Entry 7W9Y (X-ray diffraction, 1.93 A resolution); this record covers chains A and B.

== Chain A (and B) ==
Name: Iron-containing alcohol dehydrogenase
Source organism: Bacillus subtilis subsp. spizizenii ATCC 6633
Notes: chain B of this document is another copy of the same molecule, construct and numbering; everything in this record applies to it too
UniProtKB: A0A5F2KLJ3 (A0A5F2KLJ3_BACIU); numbering as in UniProt (aligned over 1-387)
Sequence (393 residues; numbered -5 to 387; the number before each row is that of its first residue; numbers below 1 keep their minus sign (Gly-5 is residue -5)):
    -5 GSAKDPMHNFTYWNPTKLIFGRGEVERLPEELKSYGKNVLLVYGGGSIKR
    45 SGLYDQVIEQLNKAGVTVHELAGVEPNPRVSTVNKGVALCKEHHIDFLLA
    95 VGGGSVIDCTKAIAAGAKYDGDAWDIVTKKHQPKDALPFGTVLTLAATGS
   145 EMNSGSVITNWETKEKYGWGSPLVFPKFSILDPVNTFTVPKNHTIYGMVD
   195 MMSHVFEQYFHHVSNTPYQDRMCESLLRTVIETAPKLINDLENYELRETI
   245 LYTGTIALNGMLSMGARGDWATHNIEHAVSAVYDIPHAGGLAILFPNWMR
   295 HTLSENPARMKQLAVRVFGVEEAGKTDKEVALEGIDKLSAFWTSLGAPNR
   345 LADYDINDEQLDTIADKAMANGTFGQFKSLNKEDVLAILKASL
Unresolved in the structure: -5 to -2 (chain B: -5 to 1, 351)
Sequence notes: expression tag (-5 to 0)
Bound ions: Ni2+: Asp194, His198, His267, His281
Ligand contacts: NADP (NAP; NADP nicotinamide-adenine-dinucleotide phosphate): Gly38, Gly39, Gly40, Ser41, Val68, Pro70, Asn71, Pro72, Gly97, Gly98, Ser99, Val100, Asp102, Thr138, Leu139, Ala141, Thr142, Val151, Lys160, Asn179, Thr180, Thr182, Val183, Pro184, His187, Asp194, His271, His281
Reported in the primary citation:
  - specificity-determining residues: Gly38 (by similarity / conservation)
  - specificity-determining residues: Ser150, Trp163 (from molecular simulation)

== How chain A and chain B interact ==
Residue-residue contacts - 84 pairs, chain A then chain B:
  Pro0(A) - Tyr238(B)  hydrophobic
  Pro0(A) - Glu242(B)
  Met1(A) - Glu242(B)  hydrogen bond (backbone-side chain)
  Asn3(A) - Phe14(B)
  Asn3(A) - Gly15(B)
  Asn3(A) - Arg16(B)
  Asn3(A) - Glu18(B)
  Phe4(A) - Leu12(B)
  Phe4(A) - Ile13(B)
  Phe4(A) - Phe14(B)  hydrogen bond (backbone-backbone)
  Phe4(A) - Tyr246(B)  hydrophobic
  Thr5(A) - Lys11(B)
  Thr5(A) - Leu12(B)
  Thr5(A) - Arg21(B)  hydrogen bond
  Tyr6(A) - Thr10(B)
  Tyr6(A) - Lys11(B)
  Tyr6(A) - Leu12(B)  hydrogen bond (backbone-backbone)
  Tyr6(A) - Met146(B)  hydrophobic
  Tyr6(A) - Met255(B)
  Trp7(A) - Pro9(B)  hydrogen bond (side chain-backbone)
  Trp7(A) - Thr10(B)
  Asn8(A) - Asn8(B)
  Pro9(A) - Trp7(B)  hydrogen bond (backbone-side chain)
  Thr10(A) - Tyr6(B)
  Thr10(A) - Trp7(B)
  Lys11(A) - Thr5(B)
  Lys11(A) - Tyr6(B)
  Lys11(A) - Trp7(B)
  Leu12(A) - Phe4(B)
  Leu12(A) - Thr5(B)
  Leu12(A) - Tyr6(B)  hydrogen bond (backbone-backbone)
  Ile13(A) - Phe4(B)
  Phe14(A) - Asn3(B)
  Phe14(A) - Phe4(B)  hydrogen bond (backbone-backbone)
  Gly15(A) - Asn3(B)
  Arg16(A) - Asn3(B)  hydrogen bond (backbone-side chain)
  Glu18(A) - Asn3(B)
  Arg21(A) - Thr5(B)  hydrogen bond
  Met146(A) - Tyr6(B)  hydrophobic
  Asn209(A) - Glu239(B)  hydrogen bond (side chain-backbone)
  Asn209(A) - Glu242(B)  hydrogen bond
  Asn209(A) - Thr243(B)  hydrogen bond
  Tyr212(A) - Met216(B)  hydrogen bond (side chain-backbone)
  Tyr212(A) - Ser219(B)
  Tyr212(A) - Leu220(B)
  Tyr212(A) - Thr223(B)
  Tyr212(A) - Tyr246(B)  hydrophobic
  Tyr212(A) - Thr247(B)
  Tyr212(A) - Ile250(B)  hydrophobic
  Tyr212(A) - Leu256(B)
  Gln213(A) - Tyr246(B)
  Arg215(A) - Ser219(B)
  Arg215(A) - Arg222(B)
  Arg215(A) - Thr223(B)
  Arg215(A) - Glu226(B)  salt bridge
  Met216(A) - Tyr212(B)  hydrogen bond (backbone-side chain)
  Met216(A) - Met216(B)  hydrophobic
  Ser219(A) - Tyr212(B)
  Ser219(A) - Arg215(B)
  Ser219(A) - Ser219(B)  hydrogen bond
  Leu220(A) - Tyr212(B)
  Arg222(A) - Arg215(B)
  Thr223(A) - Tyr212(B)
  Thr223(A) - Arg215(B)
  Glu226(A) - Arg215(B)  salt bridge
  Glu239(A) - Asn209(B)  hydrogen bond (backbone-side chain)
  Glu242(A) - His2(B)
  Glu242(A) - Asn209(B)  hydrogen bond
  Thr243(A) - Asn209(B)  hydrogen bond
  Thr243(A) - Pro211(B)
  Tyr246(A) - Phe4(B)  hydrophobic
  Tyr246(A) - Tyr212(B)  hydrophobic
  Tyr246(A) - Gln213(B)
  Tyr246(A) - Met216(B)
  Tyr246(A) - Met258(B)
  Thr247(A) - Tyr212(B)
  Ile250(A) - Tyr212(B)  hydrophobic
  Ile250(A) - Met258(B)  hydrophobic
  Met255(A) - Tyr6(B)
  Met255(A) - Met255(B)  hydrophobic
  Met255(A) - Met258(B)  hydrophobic
  Leu256(A) - Tyr212(B)
  Met258(A) - Tyr246(B)
  Met258(A) - Ile250(B)  hydrophobic
Other interface residues (no listed pair), chain A (39 interface residues in all): Pro211

== In short ==
The chain A/chain B interface involves 39 residues from each chain; the contacts include 19 hydrogen bonds and
2 salt bridges. Among the polar pairs are Arg215(A)-Glu226(B), Met1(A)-Glu242(B) and Thr5(A)-Arg21(B). Ligands
of chain A: NADP. Asp194(A), His198(A), His267(A) and His281(A) form the Ni2+ site. The paper reports
specificity determinants Gly38(A), Ser150(A) and Trp163(A).
Both chains are Iron-containing alcohol dehydrogenase (Bacillus subtilis subsp. spizizenii ATCC 6633). Entry
7W9Y (Crystal structure of Bacillus subtilis YugJ in complex with NADP and nickel) was determined by X-ray
diffraction (same publication as 7W9X and 7W9Z).
